8T6E - chains F and P of the 24 polymer chains in the assembly; structure by X-ray diffraction, 2.48 A resolution.

Chain F (and P):
Molecule: T33-28.3: B
From: synthetic construct
Notes: chain P of this document is another copy of the same molecule, construct and numbering; everything in this record applies to it too
Sequence (121 residues; each row starts with the number of its first residue):
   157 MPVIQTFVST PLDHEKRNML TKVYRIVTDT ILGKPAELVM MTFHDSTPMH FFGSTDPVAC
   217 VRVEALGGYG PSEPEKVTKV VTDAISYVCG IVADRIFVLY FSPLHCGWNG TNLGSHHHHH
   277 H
Unresolved in the structure: 157, 270-277

Chain F / chain P interface:
Contacting residue pairs (63):
  F163(F) with Q161(P); H200(P)
  T203(F) with H200(P)
  P204(F) with R173(P); M197(P); T198(P); F199(P), hydrogen bond (backbone-backbone)
  M205(F) with M196(P), hydrophobic; M197(P); T198(P)
  H206(F) with N174(P); T177(P); V195(P); M196(P); M197(P), hydrogen bond (backbone-backbone); F199(P)
  F207(F) with E193(P); L194(P); V195(P); M196(P), hydrophobic; W264(P)
  F208(F) with E193(P), hydrogen bond (backbone-backbone); L194(P), hydrophobic
  V214(F) with M196(P), hydrophobic
  A215(F) with M196(P)
  C216(F) with M196(P), hydrophobic
  R218(F) with Q161(P), hydrogen bond; E220(P), salt bridge
  P230(F) with H261(P); N268(P)
  E231(F) with G266(P); T267(P), hydrogen bond; N268(P), hydrogen bond (side chain-backbone)
  T234(F) with G263(P); G266(P); T267(P); N268(P), hydrogen bond
  K235(F) with G266(P)
  T238(F) with G266(P)
  A249(F) with N265(P), hydrogen bond (backbone-backbone)
  D250(F) with W264(P), hydrogen bond (backbone-side chain); N265(P), hydrogen bond (backbone-side chain)
  I252(F) with G263(P); W264(P)
  F253(F) with P158(P); V159(P), hydrophobic; L194(P); M196(P), hydrophobic; G263(P); W264(P)
  V254(F) with C262(P); G263(P), hydrogen bond (backbone-backbone)
  L255(F) with V159(P), hydrophobic; E220(P); H261(P); C262(P), hydrophobic
  Y256(F) with P259(P); L260(P), hydrogen bond (backbone-backbone); H261(P), hydrogen bond (backbone-backbone); N268(P)
  F257(F) with E220(P); P259(P), hydrophobic
  S258(F) with L260(P)
Interface residues without a listed pair, chain F (28 interface residues in all): G209, Y225, R251
Interface residues without a listed pair, chain P (28 interface residues in all): R181, F257, S258

Summary:
Chain F and chain P each contribute 28 residues to their interface, with 13 hydrogen bonds and 1 salt bridge.
Polar pairs include R218(F)-E220(P), R218(F)-Q161(P) and E231(F)-T267(P).
Both chains are T33-28.3: B (synthetic construct). Entry 8T6E (Crystal structure of T33-28.3: Deep-learning
sequence design of co-assembling tetrahedron protein nanoparticles) was determined by X-ray diffraction
together with 8T6C and 8T6N from the same study.
